PDB entry 8EZB | electron microscopy, 8.90 A resolution (very low resolution: no residue pairs are listed; an interface is given only as per-side residue counts) | chains C and L of the 20 polymer chains in the assembly

Chain C (and L):
Protein: DNA-dependent protein kinase catalytic subunit
Source organism: Homo sapiens
Notes: EC 2.7.11.1; chain L of this document is another copy of the same molecule, construct and numbering; everything in this record applies to it too
UniProt: P78527 (PRKDC_HUMAN); numbering as in UniProt (aligned over 1-4128)
Chain sequence (4128 residues; numbered 1 to 4128; the number before each row is that of its first residue):
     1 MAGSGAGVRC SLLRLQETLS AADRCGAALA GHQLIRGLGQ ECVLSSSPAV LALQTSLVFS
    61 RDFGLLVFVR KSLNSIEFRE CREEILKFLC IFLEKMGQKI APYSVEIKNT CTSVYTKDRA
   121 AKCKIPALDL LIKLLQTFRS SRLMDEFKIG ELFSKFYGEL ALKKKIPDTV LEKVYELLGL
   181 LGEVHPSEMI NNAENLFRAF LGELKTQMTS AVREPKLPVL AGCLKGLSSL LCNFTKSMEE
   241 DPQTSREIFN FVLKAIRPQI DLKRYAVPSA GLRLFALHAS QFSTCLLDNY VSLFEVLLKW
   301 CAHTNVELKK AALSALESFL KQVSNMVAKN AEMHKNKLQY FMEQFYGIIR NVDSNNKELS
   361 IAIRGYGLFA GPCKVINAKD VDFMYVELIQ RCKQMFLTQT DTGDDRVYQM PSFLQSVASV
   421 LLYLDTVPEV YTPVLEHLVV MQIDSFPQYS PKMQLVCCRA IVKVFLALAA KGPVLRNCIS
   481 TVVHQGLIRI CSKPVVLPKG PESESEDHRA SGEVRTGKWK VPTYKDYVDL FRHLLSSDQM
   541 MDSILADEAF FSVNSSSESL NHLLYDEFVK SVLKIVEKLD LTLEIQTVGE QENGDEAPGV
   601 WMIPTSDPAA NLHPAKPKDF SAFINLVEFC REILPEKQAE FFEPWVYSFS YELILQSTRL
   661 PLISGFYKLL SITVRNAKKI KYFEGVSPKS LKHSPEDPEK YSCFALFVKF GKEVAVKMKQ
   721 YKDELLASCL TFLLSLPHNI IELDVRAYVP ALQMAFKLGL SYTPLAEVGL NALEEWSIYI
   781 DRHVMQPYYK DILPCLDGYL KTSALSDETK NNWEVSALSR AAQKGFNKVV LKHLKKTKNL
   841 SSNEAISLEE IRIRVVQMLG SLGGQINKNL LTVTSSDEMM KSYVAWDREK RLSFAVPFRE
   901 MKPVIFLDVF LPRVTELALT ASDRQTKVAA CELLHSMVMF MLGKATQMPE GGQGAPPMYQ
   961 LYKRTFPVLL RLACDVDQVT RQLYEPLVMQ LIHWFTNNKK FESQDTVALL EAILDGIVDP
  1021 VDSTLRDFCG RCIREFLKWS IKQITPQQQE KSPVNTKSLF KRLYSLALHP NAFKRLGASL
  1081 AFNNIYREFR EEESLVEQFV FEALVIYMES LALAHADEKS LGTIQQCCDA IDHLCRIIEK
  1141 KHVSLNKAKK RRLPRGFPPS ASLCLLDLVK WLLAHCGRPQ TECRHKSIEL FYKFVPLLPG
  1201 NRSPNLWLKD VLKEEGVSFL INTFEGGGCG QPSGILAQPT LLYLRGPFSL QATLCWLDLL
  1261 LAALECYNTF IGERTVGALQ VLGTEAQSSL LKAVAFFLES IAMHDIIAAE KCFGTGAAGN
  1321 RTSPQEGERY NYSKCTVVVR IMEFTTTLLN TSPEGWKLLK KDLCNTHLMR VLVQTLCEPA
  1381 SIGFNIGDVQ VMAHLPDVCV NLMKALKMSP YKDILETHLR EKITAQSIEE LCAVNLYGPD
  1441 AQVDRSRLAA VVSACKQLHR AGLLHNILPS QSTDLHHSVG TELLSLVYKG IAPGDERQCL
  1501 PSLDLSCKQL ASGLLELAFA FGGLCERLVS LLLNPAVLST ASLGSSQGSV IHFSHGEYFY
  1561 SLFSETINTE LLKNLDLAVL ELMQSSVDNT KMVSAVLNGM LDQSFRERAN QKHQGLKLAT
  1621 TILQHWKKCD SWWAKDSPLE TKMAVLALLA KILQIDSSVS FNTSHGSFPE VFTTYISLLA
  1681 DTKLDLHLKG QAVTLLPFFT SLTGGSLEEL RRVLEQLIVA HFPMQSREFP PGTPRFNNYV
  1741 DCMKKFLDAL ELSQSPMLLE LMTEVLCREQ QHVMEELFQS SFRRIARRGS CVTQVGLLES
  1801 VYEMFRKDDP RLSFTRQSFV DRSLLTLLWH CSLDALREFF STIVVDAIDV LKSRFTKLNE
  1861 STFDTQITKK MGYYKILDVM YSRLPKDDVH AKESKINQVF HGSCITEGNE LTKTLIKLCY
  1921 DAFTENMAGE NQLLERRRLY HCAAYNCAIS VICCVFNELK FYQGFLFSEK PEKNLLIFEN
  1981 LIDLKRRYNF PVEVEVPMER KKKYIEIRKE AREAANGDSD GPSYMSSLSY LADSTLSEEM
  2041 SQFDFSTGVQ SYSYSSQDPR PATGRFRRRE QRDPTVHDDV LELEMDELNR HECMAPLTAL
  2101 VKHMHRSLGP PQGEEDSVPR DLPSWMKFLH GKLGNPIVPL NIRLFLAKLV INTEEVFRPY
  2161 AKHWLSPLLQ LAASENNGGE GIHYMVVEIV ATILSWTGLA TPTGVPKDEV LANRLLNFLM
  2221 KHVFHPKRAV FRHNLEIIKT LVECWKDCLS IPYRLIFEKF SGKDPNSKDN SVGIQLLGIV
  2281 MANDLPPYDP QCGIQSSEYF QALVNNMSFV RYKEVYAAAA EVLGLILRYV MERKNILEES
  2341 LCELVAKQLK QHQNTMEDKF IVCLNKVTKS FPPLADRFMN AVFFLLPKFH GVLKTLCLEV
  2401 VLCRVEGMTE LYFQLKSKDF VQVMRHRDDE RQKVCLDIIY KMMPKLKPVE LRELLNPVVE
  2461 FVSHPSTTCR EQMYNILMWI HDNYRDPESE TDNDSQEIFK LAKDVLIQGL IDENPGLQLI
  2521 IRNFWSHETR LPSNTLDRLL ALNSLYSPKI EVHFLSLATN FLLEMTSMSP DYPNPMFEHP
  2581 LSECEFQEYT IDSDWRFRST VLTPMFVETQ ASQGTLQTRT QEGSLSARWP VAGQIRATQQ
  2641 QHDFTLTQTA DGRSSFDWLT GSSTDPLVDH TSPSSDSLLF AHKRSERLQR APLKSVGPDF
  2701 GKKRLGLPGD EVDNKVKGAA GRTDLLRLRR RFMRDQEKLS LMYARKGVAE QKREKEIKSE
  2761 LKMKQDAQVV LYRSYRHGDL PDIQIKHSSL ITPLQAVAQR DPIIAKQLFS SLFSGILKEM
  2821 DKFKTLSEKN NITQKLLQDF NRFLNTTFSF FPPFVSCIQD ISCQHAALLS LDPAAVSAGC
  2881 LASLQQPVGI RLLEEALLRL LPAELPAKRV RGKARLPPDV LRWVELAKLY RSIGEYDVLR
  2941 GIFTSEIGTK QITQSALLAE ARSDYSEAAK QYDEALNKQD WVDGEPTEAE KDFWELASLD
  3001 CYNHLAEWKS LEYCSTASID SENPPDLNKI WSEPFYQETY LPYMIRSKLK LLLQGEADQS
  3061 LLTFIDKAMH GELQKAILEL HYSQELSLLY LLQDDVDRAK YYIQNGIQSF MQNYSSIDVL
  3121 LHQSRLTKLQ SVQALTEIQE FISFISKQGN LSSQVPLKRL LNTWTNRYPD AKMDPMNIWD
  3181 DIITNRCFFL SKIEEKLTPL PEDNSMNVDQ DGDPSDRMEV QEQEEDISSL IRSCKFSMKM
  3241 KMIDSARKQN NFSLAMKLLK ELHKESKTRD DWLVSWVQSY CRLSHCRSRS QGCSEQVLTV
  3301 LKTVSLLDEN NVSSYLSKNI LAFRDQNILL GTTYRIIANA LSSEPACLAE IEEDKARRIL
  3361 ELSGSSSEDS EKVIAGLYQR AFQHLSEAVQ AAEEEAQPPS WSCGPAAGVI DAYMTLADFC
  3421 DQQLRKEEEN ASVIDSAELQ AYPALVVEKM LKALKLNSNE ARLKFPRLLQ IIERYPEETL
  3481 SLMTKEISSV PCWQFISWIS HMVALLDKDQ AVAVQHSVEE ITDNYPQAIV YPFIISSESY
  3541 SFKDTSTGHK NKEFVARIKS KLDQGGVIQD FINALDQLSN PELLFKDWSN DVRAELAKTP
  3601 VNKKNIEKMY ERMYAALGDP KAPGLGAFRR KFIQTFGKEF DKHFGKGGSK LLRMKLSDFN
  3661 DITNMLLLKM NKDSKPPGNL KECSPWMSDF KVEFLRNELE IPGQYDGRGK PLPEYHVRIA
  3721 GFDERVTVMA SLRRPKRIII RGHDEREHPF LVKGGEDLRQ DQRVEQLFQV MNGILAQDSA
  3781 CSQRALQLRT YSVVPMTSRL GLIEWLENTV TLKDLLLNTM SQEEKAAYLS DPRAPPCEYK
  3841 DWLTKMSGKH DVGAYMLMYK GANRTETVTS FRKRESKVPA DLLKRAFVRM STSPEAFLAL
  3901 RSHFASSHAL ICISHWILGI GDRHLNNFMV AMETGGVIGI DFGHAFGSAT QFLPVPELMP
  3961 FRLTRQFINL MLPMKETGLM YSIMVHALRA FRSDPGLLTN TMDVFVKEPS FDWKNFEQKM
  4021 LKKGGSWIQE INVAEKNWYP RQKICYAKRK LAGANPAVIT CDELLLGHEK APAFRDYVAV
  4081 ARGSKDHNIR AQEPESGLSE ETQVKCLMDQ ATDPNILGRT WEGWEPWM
Disordered / not traced: 1-5, 498-521, 544-556, 586-608, 687-697, 806-844, 1244-1248, 1541-1548, 1995-2084, 2109-2118, 2615-2629, 2650-2767, 2904-2915, 3199-3224, 3400-3404
UniProt features mapped onto this chain:
  - region: L1503 to L1538 (Interaction with C1D), E2737 to Q2765 (May split the end of the DNA molecule, with the two strands separating around the region), V3728 to R3734 (G-loop), G3919 to N3927 (Catalytic loop), G3939 to T3964 (Activation loop)
  - site: D2020, G2021 (Cleavage)
  - modified residue: K117 (N6-acetyllysine), S511 (Phosphoserine), S687 (Phosphoserine), K828 (N6-acetyllysine), S841 (Phosphoserine), S893 (Phosphoserine), S1065 (Phosphoserine), K1209 (N6-acetyllysine), K1970 (N6-acetyllysine), S2056 (Phosphoserine), K2259 (N6-acetyllysine), T2535 (Phosphothreonine), T2609 (Phosphothreonine), S2612 (Phosphoserine), T2638 (Phosphothreonine), T2647 (Phosphothreonine), S2789 (Phosphoserine), S3205 (Phosphoserine), K3241 (N6-acetyllysine), K3260 (N6-acetyllysine) and 6 more in UniProt
  - natural variant: K263 (K263N: In a lung adenocarcinoma sample), G500 (G500S: In a metastatic melanoma sample), R1136 (R1136H: In a colorectal adenocarcinoma sample), R1447 (R1447M: In a lung squamous cell carcinoma sample), A1680 (A1680V: In a metastatic melanoma sample), S2810 (S2810N: In a metastatic melanoma sample), G2941 (G2941A: In a lung neuroendocrine carcinoma sample), L3062 (L3062R: In IMD26), A3574 (A3574V: In IMD26)
  - mutagenesis: L1510 (L1510P: Loss of interaction with C1D), E1516 to L1517 (Loss of interaction with C1D), T2609 (T2609A: Leads to radiation sensitivity and impaired DSB joining. Gives rise to reduced phosphorylation; when associated with A-2612), S2612 (S2612A: Reduced phosphorylation; when associated with A-2609), T2638 (T2638A: Alleviates phosphorylation, leaves a fully active enzyme with compromised cellular resistance to ionizing radiation without affecting DNA end joining; when associated with A-2647), T2647 (T2647A: Alleviates phosphorylation, leaves a fully active enzyme with compromised cellular resistance to ionizing radiation without affecting DNA end joining; when associated with A-2638)
Metal / ion sites: Mg2+: N3927, D3941 (together with ATP)
Residues lining bound ligands: ATP (adenosine-5'-triphosphate): F2597, M3729, S3731, P3735, L3751, K3753, Y3791, I3803, E3804, W3805, L3806, T3809, T3811, H3924, N3926, N3927, M3929, I3940, D3941
What the authors report for this chain:
  - post-translational modification sites: S2023, S2029, S2041, S2053, S2056 (citing earlier work)
  - conformationally variable residues (order/disorder transition): F2606 to T2649

Interface between chain C and chain L:
At this resolution (9 A) residue pairs are not listed: 22 residues of chain C and 21 of chain L lie at the interface.

Overview:
22 residues of chain C and 21 residues of chain L are in contact. Chain C binds ATP. N3927(C) and D3941(C)
coordinate Mg2+. From UniProt: 7 mutagenesis sites on chain C. The paper reports modification sites S2023(C),
S2029(C) and S2041(C) among others; conformational variability at F2606(C).
Chain C and chain L are both DNA-dependent protein kinase catalytic subunit (Homo sapiens); the structure,
NHEJ Long-range complex with ATP, was determined by electron microscopy, deposited together with 8EZ9 and
8EZA.
